3VRK - chain A; structure by X-ray diffraction, 1.33 A resolution.

[Chain A]
Protein: Carbonyl sulfide hydrolase
Organism: Thiobacillus thioparus
UniProtKB: H1AAP2 (H1AAP2_THITI); residue numbers follow UniProt; this construct covers 1-219
Amino-acid sequence (219 residues; each row starts with the number of its first residue):
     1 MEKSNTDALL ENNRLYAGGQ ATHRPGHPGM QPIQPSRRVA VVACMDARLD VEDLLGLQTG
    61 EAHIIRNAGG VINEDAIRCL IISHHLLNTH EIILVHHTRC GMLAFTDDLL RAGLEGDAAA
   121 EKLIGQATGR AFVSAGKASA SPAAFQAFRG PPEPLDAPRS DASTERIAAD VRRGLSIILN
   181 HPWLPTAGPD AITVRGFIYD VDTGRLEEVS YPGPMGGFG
Unresolved in the structure: 1-4, 217-219
Metal / ion sites: Zn2+: C44, H97, C100; Na+: D50, E52

[Overview]
C44, H97 and C100 coordinate Zn2+. The Na+ site is built by D50 and E52.
Chain A is Carbonyl sulfide hydrolase (Thiobacillus thioparus); the structure, Crystal Structutre of
Thiobacillus thioparus THI115 Carbonyl Sulfide Hydrolase / Thiocyanate complex, was determined by X-ray
diffraction together with 3VQJ from the same study.
